8GB5 - chains B and C of the 3 polymer chains in the assembly; structure by X-ray diffraction, 3.35 A resolution.

== Chain B ==
Molecule: 25F9 Heavy chain
Organism: Macaca mulatta
Sequence (231 residues; row label = number of the first residue in the row; note: 14 numbers in that range are skipped by the numbering (no residue carries them; nothing is unmodelled there); a row labelled like 52A-52C holds insertion residues (52A, then the next letters in order)):
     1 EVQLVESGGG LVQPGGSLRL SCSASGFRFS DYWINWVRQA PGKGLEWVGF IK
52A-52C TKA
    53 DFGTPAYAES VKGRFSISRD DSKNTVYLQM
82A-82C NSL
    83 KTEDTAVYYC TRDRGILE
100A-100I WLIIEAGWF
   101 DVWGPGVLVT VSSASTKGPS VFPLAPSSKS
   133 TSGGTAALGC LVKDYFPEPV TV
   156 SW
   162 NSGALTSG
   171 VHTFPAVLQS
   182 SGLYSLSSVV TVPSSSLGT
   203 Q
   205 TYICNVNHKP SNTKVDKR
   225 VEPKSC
Not modelled in the structure: 133-136
Cystine bridges: Cys22-Cys92, Cys142-Cys208

== Chain C ==
Molecule: 25F9 Light chain
Organism: Macaca mulatta
Sequence (216 residues; row label = number of the first residue in the row; note: 4 numbers in that range are skipped by the numbering (no residue carries them; nothing is unmodelled there); a row labelled like 27A-27C holds insertion residues (27A, then the next letters in order)):
     1 QSVLTQPPS
    11 ASGAPGQRVT ISCTGSS
27A-27C SNI
    28 GAGHYVSWYQ QLPGTAPKLL IHENDKRPSG VSDRFSGSRS GASASLTITG LQSGDEADYY
    88 CSVWDRSL
   95A N
    96 TLFGGGTRVT VLGQPKAAPS VTLFPPSSEE LQANKATLVC LISDFYPGAV TVAWKADSSP
   156 VKAGVETTTP SKQS
   171 NNKYAASSYL SLTPEQWKSH RSYSCQVTHE G
   204 STVEKTVAPT ECS
Not modelled in the structure: 1, 216
Cystine bridges: Cys23-Cys88, Cys135-Cys195
Ligand contacts: bicine (BCN): Arg103, Ser166, Lys167, Tyr174

== Interface between chain B and chain C ==
Residue-residue contacts (60):
  Gln39(B) with Gln38(C), hydrogen bond; Tyr87(C), hydrogen bond
  Lys43(B) with Tyr87(C); Thr162(C), hydrogen bond (side chain-backbone)
  Gly44(B) with Tyr87(C)
  Leu45(B) with Pro44(C), hydrophobic; Tyr87(C), hydrophobic; Phe98(C)
  Trp47(B) with Asn95A(C); Thr96(C)
  Phe50(B) with Asn95A(C)
  Tyr91(B) with Gln38(C)
  Trp100A(B) with Glu50(C), hydrogen bond
  Ile100D(B) with Trp91(C), hydrophobic
  Glu100E(B) with His31(C); Tyr32(C), hydrogen bond (backbone-backbone)
  Ala100F(B) with Tyr32(C), hydrophobic
  Gly100G(B) with Ser34(C), hydrogen bond (backbone-side chain)
  Trp100H(B) with Ser34(C); Tyr36(C); Leu46(C); His49(C); Glu50(C)
  Phe100I(B) with Tyr36(C), hydrogen bond (backbone-side chain); Leu46(C)
  Asp101(B) with Leu46(C)
  Trp103(B) with Pro44(C)
  Gly104(B) with Ala43(C)
  Phe122(B) with Ser122(C); Glu124(C); Glu125(C)
  Pro123(B) with Ser122(C)
  Leu124(B) with Phe119(C), hydrophobic
  Ser127(B) with Glu214(C), hydrogen bond
  Lys129(B) with Lys208(C)
  Ala139(B) with Phe119(C)
  Leu143(B) with Tyr179(C), hydrophobic
  Lys145(B) with Glu125(C), salt bridge; Lys130(C); Thr132(C)
  His172(B) with Gln168(C)
  Phe174(B) with Leu136(C), hydrophobic; Ile137(C); Ser138(C); Ala176(C)
  Pro175(B) with Ser166(C); Ser177(C)
  Val177(B) with Glu161(C); Thr163(C); Tyr179(C), hydrophobic
  Leu178(B) with Glu161(C)
  Gln179(B) with Glu161(C)
  Ser180(B) with Glu161(C)
  Leu187(B) with Tyr179(C)
  Ser188(B) with Val134(C); Tyr179(C), hydrogen bond
  Val190(B) with Phe119(C), hydrophobic; Leu136(C), hydrophobic
  Lys228(B) with Ser123(C)
  Cys230(B) with Cys215(C), disulfide
Other interface residues (no listed pair), chain B (44 interface residues in all): Val37, Ala58, Pro105, Ala125, Ala176, Ser186, Ser229
Other interface residues (no listed pair), chain C (41 interface residues in all): Thr42, Lys53, Pro120, Ala175
Inter-chain disulfides: Cys230(B)-Cys215(C)

== In short ==
The interface between chain B and chain C involves 44 residues on one side and 41 on the other, with 1
disulfide bond, 9 hydrogen bonds and 1 salt bridge. Polar contacts include Lys145(B)-Glu125(C),
Gln39(B)-Gln38(C) and Gln39(B)-Tyr87(C). Ligands of chain C: bicine.
Here chain B is 25F9 Heavy chain and chain C is 25F9 Light chain, both from Macaca mulatta. Entry 8GB5
(Crystal structure of SARS-CoV-2 receptor binding domain in complex with neutralizing antibody 25F9) was
determined by X-ray diffraction together with 8GB6 from the same study.
